Entry 5K58 (X-ray diffraction, 2.77 A resolution); this record covers chains A and R of the 10 polymer chains in the assembly.

== Chain A ==
Name: Nucleoid occlusion factor SlmA
Source organism: Escherichia coli O139:H28 (strain E24377A / ETEC)
UniProt: A7ZTJ2 (SLMA_ECO24); numbering as in UniProt (aligned over 9-198)
Amino-acid sequence (190 residues; row label = number of the first residue in the row):
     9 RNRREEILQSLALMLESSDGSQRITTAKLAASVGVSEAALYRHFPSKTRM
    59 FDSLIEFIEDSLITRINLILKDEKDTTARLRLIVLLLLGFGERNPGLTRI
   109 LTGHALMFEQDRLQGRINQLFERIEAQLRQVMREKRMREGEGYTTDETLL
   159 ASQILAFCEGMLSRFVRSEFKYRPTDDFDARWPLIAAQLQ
Differences from the reference sequence: engineered mutation Met-140 (Leu in A7ZTJ2)
Reported in the primary citation:
  - binding site for the 12-nt DNA strand (chain R): Thr-33

== Chain R ==
Molecule: 12-nt DNA strand
Sequence (12 nucleotides; each row starts with the number of its first residue):
     2 GTGAGTACTCAC

== Interface between chain A and chain R ==
Contacting residue pairs - 13 pairs, chain A then chain R:
  Arg-31(A) / DT7(R)  salt bridge to the phosphate
  Arg-31(A) / DA8(R)  phosphate contact
  Thr-33(A) / DA8(R)  phosphate contact
  Thr-34(A) / DA8(R)  phosphate contact
  Thr-34(A) / DC9(R)  base contact
  Glu-45(A) / DA8(R)  base contact
  Glu-45(A) / DC9(R)  hydrogen bond to the base
  Ala-46(A) / DT10(R)  base contact
  Tyr-49(A) / DA8(R)  sugar contact
  Tyr-49(A) / DC9(R)  hydrogen bond to the phosphate
  Tyr-49(A) / DT10(R)  phosphate contact
  Ser-54(A) / DC9(R)  phosphate contact
  Lys-55(A) / DC9(R)  hydrogen bond to the phosphate
Interface residues without a listed pair, chain R (5 interface residues in all): DC11

== Overview ==
8 residues of chain A face 5 of chain R across their interface, with 3 hydrogen bonds and 1 salt bridge. Among
the polar pairs are Glu-45(A)/DC9(R), Tyr-49(A)/DC9(R) and Lys-55(A)/DC9(R). The paper reports a binding site
for the 12-nt DNA strand (chain R) at Thr-33(A).
Here chain A is Nucleoid occlusion factor SlmA (Escherichia coli O139:H28 (strain E24377A / ETEC)) and chain R
is a 12-nt DNA strand. Entry 5K58 (Structure of the K. pneumonia SlmA-DNA complex bound to the C-terminal of
the cell division protein ...) was determined by X-ray diffraction (same publication as 5HAW, 5HBU and 5HSZ).
